6R6B - chains A and B of the 10 polymer chains in the assembly; structure by electron microscopy, 3.50 A resolution.

Chain A (and B):
Molecule: Surface presentation of antigens protein SpaP
Organism: Shigella flexneri
Notes: chain B of this document is another copy of the same molecule, construct and numbering; everything in this record applies to it too
UniProtKB: P0A1L3 (SPAP_SHIFL); residue numbers follow UniProt; this construct covers 1-216
Chain sequence (216 residues; row label = number of the first residue in the row):
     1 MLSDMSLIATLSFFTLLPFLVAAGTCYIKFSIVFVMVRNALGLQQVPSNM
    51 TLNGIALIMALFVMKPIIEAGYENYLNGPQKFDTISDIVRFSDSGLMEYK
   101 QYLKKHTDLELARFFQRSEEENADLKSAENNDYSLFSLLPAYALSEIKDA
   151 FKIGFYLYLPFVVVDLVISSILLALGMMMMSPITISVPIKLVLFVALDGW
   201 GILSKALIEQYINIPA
Disordered / not traced: 1-10, 118-131, 214-216 (chain B: 1-7, 74-93, 117-131, 214-216)

How chain A and chain B interact:
Pairs across the interface (66):
  Phe-13(A) with Ile-8(B)
  Phe-14(A) with Ile-8(B), hydrophobic; Leu-11(B)
  Pro-18(A) with Ser-12(B)
  Phe-19(A) with Thr-15(B); Phe-19(B), hydrophobic
  Leu-43(A) with Phe-151(B), hydrophobic
  Gln-45(A) with Asn-49(B)
  Val-46(A) with Ser-31(B); Ile-32(B); Val-35(B), hydrophobic; Met-36(B); Asn-39(B)
  Pro-47(A) with Phe-151(B), hydrophobic
  Ser-48(A) with Ser-31(B)
  Met-50(A) with Pro-18(B); Phe-19(B); Ala-22(B)
  Thr-51(A) with Ala-22(B); Tyr-27(B); Ile-28(B)
  Asn-53(A) with Phe-19(B)
  Gly-54(A) with Phe-19(B); Ala-23(B)
  Ile-55(A) with Ala-23(B); Ala-143(B), hydrophobic; Ile-147(B), hydrophobic
  Leu-57(A) with Leu-16(B), hydrophobic; Phe-19(B), hydrophobic
  Ile-58(A) with Ala-23(B); Phe-136(B); Ala-143(B), hydrophobic
  Met-59(A) with Leu-144(B), hydrophobic
  Leu-61(A) with Phe-136(B)
  Phe-62(A) with Phe-115(B), hydrophobic; Phe-136(B)
  Leu-175(A) with Leu-173(B)
  Gly-176(A) with Leu-173(B); Met-178(B)
  Met-177(A) with Ser-169(B), hydrogen bond; Leu-173(B)
  Met-179(A) with Met-179(B); Ser-181(B)
  Met-180(A) with Leu-166(B), hydrophobic; Ser-169(B)
  Thr-184(A) with Tyr-158(B); Val-162(B); Asp-165(B)
  Val-187(A) with Tyr-158(B)
  Pro-188(A) with Phe-155(B); Tyr-158(B), hydrophobic; Val-162(B), hydrophobic
  Leu-191(A) with Met-36(B), hydrophobic; Phe-151(B), hydrophobic
  Val-192(A) with Phe-155(B), hydrophobic
  Val-195(A) with Lys-152(B)
  Asp-198(A) with Lys-148(B), salt bridge
  Trp-200(A) with Leu-144(B); Ile-147(B); Phe-151(B)
  Ser-204(A) with Leu-144(B)
  Lys-205(A) with Glu-110(B); Phe-114(B)
  Ile-208(A) with Phe-114(B), hydrophobic; Phe-115(B), hydrophobic
  Glu-209(A) with Phe-114(B)
Other interface residues (no listed pair), chain A (45 interface residues in all): Leu-11, Thr-15, Leu-17, Leu-41, Gln-44, Lys-65, Met-178, Ile-185, Gly-201
Other interface residues (no listed pair), chain B (47 interface residues in all): Leu-20, Arg-38, Leu-111, Ser-137, Leu-139, Pro-140, Ser-170, Met-180, Pro-182, Lys-190

In short:
45 residues of chain A and 47 residues of chain B are in contact, with 1 hydrogen bond and 1 salt bridge.
Polar contacts include Asp-198(A)/Lys-148(B) and Met-177(A)/Ser-169(B).
Both chains are Surface presentation of antigens protein SpaP (Shigella flexneri). Entry 6R6B (Structure of
the core Shigella flexneri type III secretion system export gate complex SctRST (Spa24/Spa9/Spa29)) was
determined by electron microscopy (same publication as 6R69).
